6AK8 - chains A and T of the 4 polymer chains in the assembly; structure by X-ray diffraction, 1.74 A resolution.

== Chain A ==
Name: DNA-directed DNA/RNA polymerase mu
Organism: Homo sapiens
Notes: EC 2.7.7.7; engineered mutation(s): deletions 398-410
Reference sequence: Q9NP87 (DPOLM_HUMAN); numbering as in UniProt; present here: 132-397, 411-494
Chain sequence (356 residues; each row starts with the number of its first residue; note: 12 numbers in that range are skipped by the numbering (no residue carries them; nothing is unmodelled there)):
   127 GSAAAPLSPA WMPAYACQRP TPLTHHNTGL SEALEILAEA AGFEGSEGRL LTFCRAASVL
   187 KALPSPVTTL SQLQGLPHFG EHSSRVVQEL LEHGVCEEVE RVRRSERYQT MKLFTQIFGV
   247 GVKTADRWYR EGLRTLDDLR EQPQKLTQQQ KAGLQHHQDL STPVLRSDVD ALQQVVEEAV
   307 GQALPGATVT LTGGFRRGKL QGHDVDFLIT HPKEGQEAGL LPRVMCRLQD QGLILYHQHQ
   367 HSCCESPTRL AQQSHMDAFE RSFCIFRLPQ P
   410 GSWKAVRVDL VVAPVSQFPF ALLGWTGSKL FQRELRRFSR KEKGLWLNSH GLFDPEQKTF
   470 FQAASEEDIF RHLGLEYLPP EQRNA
Not modelled in the structure: 127-137, 366-383
Construct notes: expression tag (127-131); linker (410)
Metal / ion sites: Na+: Thr-241, Ile-243, Val-246 (shared with 1 residue of chain P); Ca2+ site 1: Asp-330, Asp-332 (together with 8-oxo-2'-deoxyguanosine-5'-triphosphate); Ca2+ site 2: Asp-330, Asp-332, Asp-418 (together with 8-oxo-2'-deoxyguanosine-5'-triphosphate) (shared with 1 residue of chain P)
Residues lining bound ligands: 8-oxo-2'-deoxyguanosine-5'-triphosphate (8DG): Gly-319, Gly-320, Arg-323, Lys-325, Gln-327, Gly-328, His-329, Asp-330, Asp-332, Gly-433, Trp-434, Thr-435, Gly-436, Ser-437, Lys-438, Gln-441, Arg-445
Curated features (UniProtKB/Swiss-Prot):
  - region: Arg-323 to Asp-332 (Involved in ssDNA binding)
  - binding site (Mg(2+)): Asp-330, Asp-332, Asp-418
  - site: Gly-433 (Responsible for the low discrimination between dNTP and rNTP)

== Chain T ==
Molecule: 9-nt DNA strand
Sequence (9 nucleotides; each row starts with the number of its first residue):
     1 CGGCATACG

== Interface between chain A and chain T ==
Pairs across the interface (25; chain A residue first):
  Gly-174(A) / DC4(T)  base contact
  Leu-177(A) / DC4(T)  phosphate contact
  Leu-177(A) / DA5(T)  phosphate contact
  Gln-364(A) / DG9(T)  phosphate contact
  His-365(A) / DG9(T)  hydrogen bond to the phosphate
  Phe-385(A) / DG9(T)  phosphate contact
  Glu-386(A) / DC8(T)  sugar contact
  Glu-386(A) / DG9(T)  hydrogen bond to the phosphate
  Arg-387(A) / DA7(T)  hydrogen bond to the base
  Arg-387(A) / DC8(T)  hydrogen bond to the sugar
  Arg-387(A) / DG9(T)  hydrogen bond to the phosphate
  Phe-389(A) / DG9(T)  sugar contact
  Lys-438(A) / DA5(T)  base contact
  Arg-442(A) / DA5(T)  salt bridge to the phosphate
  Arg-445(A) / DA5(T)  hydrogen bond to the base
  Arg-445(A) / DT6(T)  hydrogen bond to the base
  Arg-446(A) / DA5(T)  sugar contact
  Arg-449(A) / DT6(T)  salt bridge to the phosphate
  Lys-450(A) / DG3(T)  hydrogen bond to the phosphate
  Lys-450(A) / DC4(T)  salt bridge to the phosphate
  Leu-456(A) / DT6(T)  sugar contact
  Asn-457(A) / DT6(T)  phosphate contact
  Asn-457(A) / DA7(T)  hydrogen bond to the phosphate
  His-459(A) / DA7(T)  hydrogen bond to the phosphate
  His-459(A) / DC8(T)  salt bridge to the phosphate
Interface residues without a listed pair, chain A (18 interface residues in all): Arg-181

== Overview ==
Chain A and chain T form an interface of 18 and 7 residues respectively; the contacts include 10 hydrogen
bonds and 4 salt bridges. Polar contacts include Arg-387(A)/DA7(T), Arg-445(A)/DA5(T) and Arg-445(A)/DT6(T).
Ligands of chain A: 8-oxo-2'-deoxyguanosine-5'-triphosphate.
Chain A is DNA-directed DNA/RNA polymerase mu (Homo sapiens) and chain T is a 9-nt DNA strand; the structure,
Pre-catalytic Ternary Complex of Human DNA Polymerase Mu with Templating Adenine and Incoming Ca-8oxodGTP, was
determined by X-ray diffraction together with 6AK9, 6AKH, 6IPD, 6IPE, 6IPF and 6IPG from the same study.
